PDB entry 4TNN | X-ray diffraction, 1.95 A resolution | chain A

[Chain A]
Name: Metal-binding lipocalin
Organism: Escherichia coli str. K-12 substr. MC4100
UniProtKB: U6NCE6 (U6NCE6_ECOLI); residues 1-193 here correspond to UniProt positions 24-216 (UniProt number = residue number + 23)
Chain sequence (193 residues; row label = number of the first residue in the row):
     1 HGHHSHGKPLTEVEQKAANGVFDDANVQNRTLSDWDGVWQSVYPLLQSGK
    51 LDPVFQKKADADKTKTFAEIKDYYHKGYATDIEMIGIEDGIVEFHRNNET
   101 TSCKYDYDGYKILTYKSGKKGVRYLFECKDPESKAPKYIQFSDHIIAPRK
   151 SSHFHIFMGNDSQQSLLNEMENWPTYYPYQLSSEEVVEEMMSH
Disulfide bonds: Cys103-Cys128
Metal / ion sites: Ni2+: His1, His4, His144, His153, His193

[Overview]
His1, His4, His144, His153 and His193 coordinate Ni2+.
Chain A is Metal-binding lipocalin (Escherichia coli str. K-12 substr. MC4100); the structure, Crystal
structure of Escherichia coli protein YodA in complex with Ni - artifact of purification, was determined by
X-ray diffraction (same publication as 4ZNZ and 4YYC).
